5XU1 - chains M and S of the 4 polymer chains in the assembly; structure by X-ray diffraction, 3.30 A resolution.

# Chain M (and S)
Protein: ABC transporter permeae
From: Streptococcus pneumoniae (strain ATCC BAA-255 / R6)
Notes: chain S of this document is another copy of the same molecule, construct and numbering; everything in this record applies to it too
UniProt: Q8DQF7 (Q8DQF7_STRR6); residue numbers follow UniProt; this construct covers 1-419
Amino-acid sequence (419 residues; numbered 1 to 419; the number before each row is that of its first residue):
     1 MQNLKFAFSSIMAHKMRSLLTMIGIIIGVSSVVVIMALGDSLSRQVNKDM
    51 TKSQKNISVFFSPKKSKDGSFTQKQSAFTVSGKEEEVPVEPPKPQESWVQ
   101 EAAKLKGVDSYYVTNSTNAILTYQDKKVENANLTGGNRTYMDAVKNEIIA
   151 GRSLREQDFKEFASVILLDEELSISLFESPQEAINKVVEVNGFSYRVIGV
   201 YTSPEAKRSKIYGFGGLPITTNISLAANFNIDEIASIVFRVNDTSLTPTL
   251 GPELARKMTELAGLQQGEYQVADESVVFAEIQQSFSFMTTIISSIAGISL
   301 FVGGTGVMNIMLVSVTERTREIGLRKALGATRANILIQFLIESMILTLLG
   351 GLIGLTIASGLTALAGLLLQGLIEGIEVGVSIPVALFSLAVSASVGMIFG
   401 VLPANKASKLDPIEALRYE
Disordered / not traced: 1, 66-90, 417-419 (chain S: 62-90, 264-272, 417-419)
Reported in the primary citation:
  - contacts within the chain: Asp49-Arg208 (salt bridge), Lys52-Glu205, Lys207-Glu374, Lys210-Glu374 (salt bridge)
  - mutagenesis - K207A/R208A/K210A: decreased catalytic activity
  - mutagenesis - D49C/K52C/E205C/K207C/R208C/E374C, K207A/R208A/K210A: decreased growth

# How chain M and chain S interact
Residue-residue contacts (45):
  Met16(M) with Leu312(S), hydrophobic
  Arg17(M) with Asn309(S), hydrogen bond (backbone-side chain); Val313(S)
  Leu20(M) with Met308(S), hydrophobic; Asn309(S); Leu312(S), hydrophobic
  Thr21(M) with Asn309(S), hydrogen bond
  Gly24(M) with Val302(S)
  Ile27(M) with Ile298(S), hydrophobic; Phe301(S), hydrophobic; Val302(S), hydrophobic
  Ser31(M) with Ile298(S)
  Asn118(M) with Glu129(S)
  Asn130(M) with Asn130(S)
  Asn230(M) with Asn191(S); Gly192(S)
  Ile292(M) with Ile295(S), hydrophobic
  Ile295(M) with Ile292(S), hydrophobic; Ile295(S); Ala296(S)
  Ala296(M) with Ile295(S)
  Ile298(M) with Ile27(S), hydrophobic; Ser31(S); Ser299(S)
  Ser299(M) with Ile295(S); Ile298(S); Ser299(S), hydrogen bond (side chain-backbone)
  Phe301(M) with Ile27(S), hydrophobic
  Val302(M) with Gly24(S); Ile27(S), hydrophobic; Ser299(S); Val302(S), hydrophobic; Gly303(S)
  Gly303(M) with Val302(S)
  Met308(M) with Leu20(S), hydrophobic
  Asn309(M) with Arg17(S); Leu20(S); Thr21(S), hydrogen bond; Ile310(S)
  Ile310(M) with Asn309(S); Val313(S), hydrophobic
  Leu312(M) with Met16(S), hydrophobic
  Val313(M) with Arg17(S); Ile310(S), hydrophobic
  Glu317(M) with Glu317(S)
Interface residues without a listed pair, chain M (27 interface residues in all): Ile35, Thr117, Thr305
Interface residues without a listed pair, chain S (28 interface residues in all): Ile35, Ile120, Thr305

# Summary
27 residues of chain M face 28 of chain S across their interface; the contacts include 4 hydrogen bonds. Among
the polar pairs are Arg17(M)-Asn309(S), Thr21(M)-Asn309(S) and Ser299(M)-Ser299(S). The paper reports that
D49C/K52C/E205C/K207C/R208C/E374C and K207A/R208A/K210A of chain M reduce growth; contacts within the chain
involving Asp49(M), Arg208(M) and Lys52(M) among others.
Chain M and chain S are both ABC transporter permeae (Streptococcus pneumoniae (strain ATCC BAA-255 / R6));
the structure, Structure of a non-canonical ABC transporter from Streptococcus pneumoniae R6, was determined
by X-ray diffraction, deposited together with 5XU0.
